PDB entry 8A1X | electron microscopy, 3.20 A resolution | chains B and E of the 6 polymer chains in the assembly

[Chain B]
Molecule: Na(+)-translocating NADH-quinone reductase subunit B
Source organism: Vibrio cholerae
Notes: EC 7.2.1.1
UniProtKB: A0A085SSI3 (A0A085SSI3_VIBCL); residue numbers follow UniProt; this construct covers 1-415
Amino-acid sequence (415 residues; numbered 1 to 415; the number before each row is that of its first residue):
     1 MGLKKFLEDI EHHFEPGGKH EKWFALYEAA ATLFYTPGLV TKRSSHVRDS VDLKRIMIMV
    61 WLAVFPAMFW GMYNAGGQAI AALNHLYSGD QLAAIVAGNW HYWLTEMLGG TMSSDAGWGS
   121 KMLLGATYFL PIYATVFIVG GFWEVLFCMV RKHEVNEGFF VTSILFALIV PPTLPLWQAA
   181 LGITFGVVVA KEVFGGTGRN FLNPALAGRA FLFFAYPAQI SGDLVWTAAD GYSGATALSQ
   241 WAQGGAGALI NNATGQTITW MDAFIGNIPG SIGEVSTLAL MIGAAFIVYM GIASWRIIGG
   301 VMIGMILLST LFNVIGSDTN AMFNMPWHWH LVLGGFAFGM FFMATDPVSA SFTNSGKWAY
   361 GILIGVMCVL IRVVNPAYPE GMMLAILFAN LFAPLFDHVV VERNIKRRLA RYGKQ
Unresolved in the structure: 1-18, 415
Covalent attachments: flavin mononucleotide (FMN) linked to Thr236
Residues lining bound ligands:
  - 1,2-Distearoyl-sn-glycerophosphoethanolamine (3PE), molecule 1: Trp143, Leu146, Phe147, Val150, Arg151, Lys152, Leu181, Thr184, Phe185, Val188, Val189
  - 1,2-Distearoyl-sn-glycerophosphoethanolamine (3PE), molecule 2: Trp260, Met261, Phe264, Met281, Trp327, His328, Trp329, Leu331
  - FMN (flavin mononucleotide), molecule 1: Ile169, Leu206, Arg209, Phe213, Gly222, Trp226, Leu238, Ser239, Gly270, Ser271, Glu274, Gly334, Gly335, Phe338, Gly339, Met343, Pro379, Glu380, Gly381, Met382, Met383, Leu384
  - FMN, molecule 2: Phe213, Phe214, Pro217, Ser221, Gly222, Asp223, Gln243, Ala377, Tyr378, Pro379
  - riboflavin (RBF): Ile56, Met57, Val60, Gly158, Val161, Thr162, Leu165, Thr197, Gly198, Asn200, Leu202, Asn203, Pro204, Ala205, Ile292, Ala293, Phe342, Met343, Thr345, Asp346, Pro347, Val348, Ser349
Reported in the primary citation:
  - mutagenesis - F338A, F342A, D346A: decreased catalytic activity
  - mutagenesis - D346A: decreased growth
  - specificity-determining residues: Leu33 (by similarity / conservation)

[Chain E]
Molecule: Na(+)-translocating NADH-quinone reductase subunit E
Source organism: Vibrio cholerae
Notes: EC 7.2.1.1
UniProtKB: A0A085QWM0 (A0A085QWM0_VIBCL); numbering as in UniProt (aligned over 1-198)
Amino-acid sequence (198 residues; each row starts with the number of its first residue):
     1 MEHYISLLVK SIFIENMALS FFLGMCTFLA VSKKVKTSFG LGIAVIVVLT ISVPVNNLVY
    61 NLVLKPDALV EGVDLSFLNF ITFIGVIAAL VQILEMILDR FFPPLYNALG IFLPLITVNC
   121 AIFGGVSFMV QRDYSFAESV VYGFGSGVGW MLAIVALAGI REKMKYSDVP PGLRGLGITF
   181 ITAGLMALGF MSFSGVQL
Unresolved in the structure: 1, 197-198
Bound ions: 2Fe-2S cluster Fe: Cys26, Cys120 (shared with 2 residues of chain D)
Residues lining bound ligands: 2Fe-2S cluster (FES): Gly24, Met25, Cys26, Thr27, Cys120

[How chain B and chain E interact]
Contacting residue pairs (61):
  Arg151(B) - Asp168(E)  salt bridge
  Arg151(B) - Val169(E)
  Arg151(B) - Pro170(E)
  His153(B) - Asp168(E)
  Val189(B) - Ile181(E)
  Val193(B) - Val169(E)
  Val193(B) - Pro170(E)
  Val193(B) - Leu173(E)  hydrophobic
  Val193(B) - Ile178(E)
  Phe194(B) - Met164(E)  hydrophobic
  Phe194(B) - Ser167(E)  hydrogen bond (backbone-side chain)
  Phe194(B) - Asp168(E)
  Phe194(B) - Ile178(E)  hydrophobic
  Phe194(B) - Ile181(E)  hydrophobic
  Phe194(B) - Thr182(E)
  Phe194(B) - Leu185(E)  hydrophobic
  Gly195(B) - Asp168(E)  hydrogen bond (backbone-backbone)
  Gly198(B) - Tyr166(E)
  Arg199(B) - Tyr166(E)  hydrogen bond (side chain-backbone)
  Arg199(B) - Ser167(E)  hydrogen bond (backbone-side chain)
  Arg199(B) - Asp168(E)
  Phe201(B) - Ile160(E)  hydrophobic
  Phe201(B) - Lys163(E)
  Phe201(B) - Thr182(E)
  Phe201(B) - Leu185(E)  hydrophobic
  Leu202(B) - Leu185(E)  hydrophobic
  Ala210(B) - Leu188(E)  hydrophobic
  Phe214(B) - Leu188(E)  hydrophobic
  Phe214(B) - Met191(E)  hydrophobic
  Val348(B) - Lys163(E)  hydrogen bond (backbone-side chain)
  Ala350(B) - Lys163(E)
  Phe352(B) - Lys163(E)
  Met367(B) - Ser192(E)
  Met367(B) - Phe193(E)  hydrophobic
  Ile371(B) - Ser192(E)
  Val374(B) - Val196(E)
  Asn375(B) - Ser192(E)  hydrogen bond (side chain-backbone)
  Asn375(B) - Gly195(E)
  Asn375(B) - Val196(E)
  Pro376(B) - Gly195(E)
  Ala377(B) - Gly195(E)
  Tyr378(B) - Met191(E)
  Tyr378(B) - Ser192(E)
  Tyr378(B) - Ser194(E)  hydrogen bond
  Leu384(B) - Ser192(E)
  Phe388(B) - Gly189(E)
  Phe388(B) - Phe190(E)  hydrophobic
  Phe388(B) - Phe193(E)  hydrophobic
  Leu391(B) - Ile160(E)
  Leu391(B) - Met186(E)
  Leu391(B) - Gly189(E)
  Phe392(B) - Leu152(E)  hydrophobic
  Phe392(B) - Ala156(E)  hydrophobic
  Phe392(B) - Phe190(E)  hydrophobic
  Pro394(B) - Gly159(E)
  Leu395(B) - Val155(E)
  Leu395(B) - Ala156(E)  hydrophobic
  His398(B) - Val35(E)
  His398(B) - Lys36(E)
  His398(B) - Glu162(E)  salt bridge
  Glu402(B) - Lys36(E)  salt bridge
Interface residues without a listed pair, chain B (36 interface residues in all): Phe185, Ala190, Asn200, Ala207, Ser349, Leu387
Interface residues without a listed pair, chain E (32 interface residues in all): Phe13, Pro171

[Overview]
Chain B and chain E form an interface of 36 and 32 residues respectively; the contacts include 7 hydrogen
bonds and 3 salt bridges. Polar pairs include Arg151(B)-Asp168(E), His398(B)-Glu162(E) and Glu402(B)-Lys36(E).
Ligands of chain B: riboflavin, 1,2-Distearoyl-sn-glycerophosphoethanolamine and flavin mononucleotide. From
the paper: F338A, F342A and D346A of chain B reduce catalytic activity; the specificity determinant Leu33(B).
Chain B is Na(+)-translocating NADH-quinone reductase subunit B and chain E is Na(+)-translocating
NADH-quinone reductase subunit E, both from Vibrio cholerae; the structure, Sodium pumping NADH-quinone
oxidoreductase with inhibitor DQA, was determined by electron microscopy, deposited together with 8A1T, 8A1U,
8A1V, 8A1W, 8A1Y, 8ACW and 8ACY.
